2GPN - chain A; structure by X-ray diffraction, 1.99 A resolution.

== Chain A ==
Name: Glycogen phosphorylase B
Source organism: Oryctolagus cuniculus
Notes: EC 2.4.1.1
UniProtKB: P00489 (PHS2_RABIT); residues 1-842 here = UniProt positions 1-842
Amino-acid sequence (842 residues; row label = number of the first residue in the row):
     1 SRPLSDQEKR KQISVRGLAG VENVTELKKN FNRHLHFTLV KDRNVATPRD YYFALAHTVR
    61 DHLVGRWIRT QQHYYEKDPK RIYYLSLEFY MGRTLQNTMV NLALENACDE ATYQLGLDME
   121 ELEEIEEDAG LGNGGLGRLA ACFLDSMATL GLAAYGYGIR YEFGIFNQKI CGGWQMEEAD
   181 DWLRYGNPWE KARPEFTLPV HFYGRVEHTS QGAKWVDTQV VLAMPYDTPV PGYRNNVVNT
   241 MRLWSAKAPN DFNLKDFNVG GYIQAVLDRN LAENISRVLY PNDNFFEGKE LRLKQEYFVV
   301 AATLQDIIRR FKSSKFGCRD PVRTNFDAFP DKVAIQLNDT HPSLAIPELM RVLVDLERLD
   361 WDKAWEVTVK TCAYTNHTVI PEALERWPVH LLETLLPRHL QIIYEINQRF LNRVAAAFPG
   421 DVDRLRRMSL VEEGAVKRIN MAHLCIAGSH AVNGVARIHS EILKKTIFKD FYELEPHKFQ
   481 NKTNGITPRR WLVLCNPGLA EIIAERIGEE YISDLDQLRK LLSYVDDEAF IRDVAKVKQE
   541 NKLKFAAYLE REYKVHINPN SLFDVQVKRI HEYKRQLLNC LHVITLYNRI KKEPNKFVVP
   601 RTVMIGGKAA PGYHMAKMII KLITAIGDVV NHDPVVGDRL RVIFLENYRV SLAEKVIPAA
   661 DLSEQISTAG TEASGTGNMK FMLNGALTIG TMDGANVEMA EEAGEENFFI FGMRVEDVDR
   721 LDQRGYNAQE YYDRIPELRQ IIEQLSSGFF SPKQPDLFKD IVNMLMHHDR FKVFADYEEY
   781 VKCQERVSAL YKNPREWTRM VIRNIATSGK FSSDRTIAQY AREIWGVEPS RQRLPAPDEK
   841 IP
Disordered / not traced: 1-12, 250-260, 314-323, 837-842
Construct notes: conflict Ile-380 (Leu in P00489); modified residue (680)
Modified / non-standard residues: Lys-680 ((2S)-2-amino-6-[[3-hydroxy-2-methyl-5-(phosphonooxymethyl)pyridin-4-yl]methylideneamino]hexanoic acid; LLP)
UniProt features mapped onto this chain:
  - modified residue: Ser-747 (Phosphoserine)

== Overview ==
Chain A is Glycogen phosphorylase B (Oryctolagus cuniculus); the structure, 100 K structure of glycogen
phosphorylase at 2.0 angstroms resolution, was determined by X-ray diffraction, deposited together with 1A8I.
